4RYC - chain A; structure by X-ray diffraction, 2.45 A resolution.

# Chain A
Name: Renin
From: Homo sapiens
Notes: EC 3.4.23.15
UniProtKB: P00797 (RENI_HUMAN); the construct lacks a stretch of the UniProt sequence and is renumbered around it, so the offset changes along the chain: -5 to 47 = UniProt 67-119; 48-97 = UniProt 122-171; 99-159 = UniProt 172-232; 161-242 = UniProt 238-319; 2 more segments
Chain sequence (340 residues; each row starts with the number of its first residue; note: 3 numbers in that range are skipped by the numbering (no residue carries them; nothing is unmodelled there); a row labelled like 47A-47B holds insertion residues (47A, then the next letters in order); numbers below 1 keep their minus sign (Leu-5 is residue -5)):
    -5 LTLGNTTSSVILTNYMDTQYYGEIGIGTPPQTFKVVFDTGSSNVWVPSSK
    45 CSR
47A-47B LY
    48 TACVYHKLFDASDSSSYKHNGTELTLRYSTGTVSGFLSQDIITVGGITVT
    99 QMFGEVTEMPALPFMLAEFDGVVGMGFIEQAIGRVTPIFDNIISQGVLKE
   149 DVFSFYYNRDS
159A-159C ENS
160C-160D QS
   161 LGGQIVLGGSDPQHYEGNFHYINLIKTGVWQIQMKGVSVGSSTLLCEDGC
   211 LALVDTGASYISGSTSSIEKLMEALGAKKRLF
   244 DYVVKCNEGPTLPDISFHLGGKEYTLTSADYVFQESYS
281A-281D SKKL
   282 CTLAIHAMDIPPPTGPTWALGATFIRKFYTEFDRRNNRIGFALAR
Unresolved in the structure: -5, 159A-159C
Swiss-Prot annotation at these positions:
  - active site: Asp32, Asp215
  - glycosylation (N-linked (GlcNAc...) asparagine): Asn-1, Asn67
Disulfide bonds: Cys45-Cys50, Cys206-Cys210, Cys249-Cys282
Covalent attachments: N-acetylglucosamine (NAG) linked to Asn67
Ligand contacts: 4-methoxy-3- (3ZK; 4-methoxy-3-(3-methoxypropoxy)-N-{[(3S,4S)-4-{[(4-methylphenyl)sulfonyl]amino}pyrrolidin-3-yl]methyl}-N-(propan-2-yl)benzamide): Thr12, Gln13, Tyr14, Val30, Asp32, Gly34, Ser35, Trp39, Tyr75, Ser76, Thr77, Pro111, Phe112, Leu114, Ala115, Phe117, Val120, Gln128, Tyr155, Leu213, Asp215, Thr216, Gly217, Ala218, Ser219, Met289, Ile291, Thr295, Ala303

# Overview
Chain A binds 4-methoxy-3-. Covalently linked N-acetylglucosamine: at Asn67. From UniProt: active-site
residues Asp32 and Asp215.
Chain A is Renin (Homo sapiens); the structure, RENIN IN COMPLEXED WITH
4-methoxy-3-(3-methoxypropoxy)-N-{[(3S,4S)-4-{[(4-methylphenyl)sulfonyl]amino}pyrrolidin-3-yl]methyl}-N-(propan-2-yl)benzamide
INHIBITOR, was determined by X-ray diffraction (same publication as 4RYG).
